2HOF - chains D and B of the 4 polymer chains in the assembly; structure by X-ray diffraction, 2.40 A resolution.

# Chain D
Molecule: LoxP DNA
Sequence (35 nucleotides; row label = number of the first residue in the row):
     1 TATAAGTTCG TATAATGTAT GCTATACGAA GTTAT
Not modelled in the structure: 1

# Chain B
Name: Recombinase cre
Organism: Enterobacteria phage P1
UniProt: P06956 (RECR_BPP1); residue numbers follow UniProt; this construct covers 1-343
Sequence (343 residues; each row starts with the number of its first residue):
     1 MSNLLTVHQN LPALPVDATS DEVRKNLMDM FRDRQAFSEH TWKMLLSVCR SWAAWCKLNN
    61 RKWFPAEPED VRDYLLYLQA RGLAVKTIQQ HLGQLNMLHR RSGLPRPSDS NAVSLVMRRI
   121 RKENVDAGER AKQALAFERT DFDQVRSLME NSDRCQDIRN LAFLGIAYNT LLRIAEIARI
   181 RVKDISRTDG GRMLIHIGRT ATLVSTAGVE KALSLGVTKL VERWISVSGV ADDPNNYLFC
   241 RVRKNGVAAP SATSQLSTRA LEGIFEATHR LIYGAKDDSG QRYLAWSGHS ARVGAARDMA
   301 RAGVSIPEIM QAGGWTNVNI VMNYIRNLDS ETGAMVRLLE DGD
Not modelled in the structure: 1-19, 328-333, 342-343
Sequence notes: engineered mutation Ala201 (Lys in P06956)
Curated features (UniProtKB/Swiss-Prot):
  - active site: Arg173, His289, Arg292, Trp315, Tyr324 (O-(3'-phospho-DNA)-tyrosine intermediate)

# Interface between chain D and chain B
Contacting residue pairs (48):
  DT18(D) with Arg121(B), hydrogen bond to the phosphate
  DA19(D) with Gln89(B), phosphate contact; Arg118(B), phosphate contact; Arg121(B), salt bridge to the phosphate
  DT20(D) with Arg106(B), salt bridge to the phosphate; Ser108(B), phosphate contact
  DG21(D) with Arg100(B), salt bridge to the phosphate; Arg106(B), salt bridge to the phosphate
  DC22(D) with Phe37(B), phosphate contact; Thr41(B), sugar contact; Met97(B), sugar contact; Arg100(B), salt bridge to the phosphate; Arg101(B), salt bridge to the phosphate
  DT23(D) with Phe37(B), phosphate contact; Ser38(B), hydrogen bond to the phosphate; Thr41(B), hydrogen bond to the phosphate; Gln90(B), hydrogen bond to the base; Gln94(B), base contact; Ala201(B), sugar contact
  DA24(D) with Ser38(B), hydrogen bond to the phosphate; His40(B), salt bridge to the phosphate; Met44(B), base contact; Gln90(B), base contact; Arg199(B), salt bridge to the phosphate; Ala201(B), sugar contact
  DT25(D) with His40(B), base contact; Arg173(B), phosphate contact; Ile174(B), hydrogen bond to the phosphate; Ala175(B), hydrogen bond to the phosphate; Glu262(B), sugar contact; His289(B), phosphate contact
  DA26(D) with Glu262(B), phosphate contact; Arg282(B), hydrogen bond to the sugar; Tyr283(B), sugar contact; Ser287(B), hydrogen bond to the phosphate; Gly288(B), hydrogen bond to the phosphate; His289(B), hydrogen bond to the phosphate
  DC27(D) with Arg259(B), base contact; Glu262(B), base contact; Arg282(B), phosphate contact; Tyr283(B), hydrogen bond to the phosphate; Ser287(B), phosphate contact
  DG28(D) with Arg259(B), hydrogen bond to the base; Lys276(B), salt bridge to the phosphate
  DT33(D) with Arg243(B), hydrogen bond to the base
  DA34(D) with Arg243(B), hydrogen bond to the sugar
  DT35(D) with Lys244(B), hydrogen bond to the base; Asn245(B), hydrogen bond to the phosphate
Also at the interface, not in a pair above, chain D (15 interface residues in all): DA29
Also at the interface, not in a pair above, chain B (38 interface residues in all): Ala36, Lys86, Thr200, Thr258, Glu266, Gln281, Leu284

# Summary
The interface between chain D and chain B involves 15 residues on one side and 38 on the other, with 17
hydrogen bonds and 9 salt bridges. Polar contacts include DT23(D)-Gln90(B), DG28(D)-Arg259(B) and
DT33(D)-Arg243(B). UniProt lists 5 active-site residues on chain B.
Here chain D is LoxP DNA and chain B is Recombinase cre (Enterobacteria phage P1). Entry 2HOF (Crystal
structure of the pre-cleavage synaptic complex in the cre-loxp site-specific recombination) was determined by
X-ray diffraction together with 2HOI from the same study.
